PDB entry 5NBP | X-ray diffraction, 1.80 A resolution | chain A

Chain A:
Molecule: Glycosyl hydrolase family 16
From: Bacteroides ovatus
UniProt: A7LY25 (A7LY25_BACO1); residue numbers follow UniProt; this construct covers 21-271
Amino-acid sequence (272 residues; row label = number of the first residue in the row; numbering starts at 0):
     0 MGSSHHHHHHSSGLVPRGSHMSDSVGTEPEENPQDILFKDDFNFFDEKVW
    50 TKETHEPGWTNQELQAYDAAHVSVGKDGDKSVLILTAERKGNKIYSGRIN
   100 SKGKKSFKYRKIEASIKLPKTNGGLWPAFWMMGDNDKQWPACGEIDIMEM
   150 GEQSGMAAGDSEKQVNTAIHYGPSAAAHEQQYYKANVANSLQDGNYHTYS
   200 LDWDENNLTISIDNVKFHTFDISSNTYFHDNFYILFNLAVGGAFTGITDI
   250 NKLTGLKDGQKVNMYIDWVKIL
Not modelled in the structure: 0-34
Sequence notes: initiating methionine (0); expression tag (1-20)
Bound ions: Ca2+: D40, S80, D266 (together with 1,2-ethanediol)
Reported in the primary citation:
  - binding site for beta-D-glucopyranose: W58, N60, R97, W125, W129, W138, E143, E148, Y181
  - conformationally variable residues (side-chain flip): Y181
  - catalytic residues: E143, D145, E148 (by similarity / conservation)

Overview:
D40, S80 and D266 coordinate Ca2+. From the paper: catalytic residues E143, D145 and E148; a binding site for
beta-D-glucopyranose at W58, N60 and R97 among others.
Chain A is Glycosyl hydrolase family 16 (Bacteroides ovatus); the structure, Bacteroides ovatus mixed linkage
glucan PUL (MLGUL) GH16 in complex with G4G4G3G Product, was determined by X-ray diffraction (same publication
as 5NBO).
